1BCP - chains A and F of the 6 polymer chains in the assembly; structure by X-ray diffraction, 2.70 A resolution.

# Chain A
Name: Pertussis toxin
From: Bordetella pertussis
Notes: EC 2.4.2.-
UniProtKB: P04977 (TOX1_BORPE); residues 1-235 here correspond to UniProt positions 35-269 (UniProt number = residue number + 34)
Sequence (235 residues; row label = number of the first residue in the row):
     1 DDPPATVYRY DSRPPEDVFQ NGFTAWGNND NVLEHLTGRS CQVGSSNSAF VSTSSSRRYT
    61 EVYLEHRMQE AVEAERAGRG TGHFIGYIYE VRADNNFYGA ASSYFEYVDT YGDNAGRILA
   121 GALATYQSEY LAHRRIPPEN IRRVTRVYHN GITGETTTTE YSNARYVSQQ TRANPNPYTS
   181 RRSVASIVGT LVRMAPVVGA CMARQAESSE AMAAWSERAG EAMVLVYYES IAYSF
Unresolved in the structure: 1, 211-220
Cystine bridges: Cys41-Cys201
What the authors report for this chain:
  - conformationally variable residues: Tyr233 to Phe235

# Chain F
Name: Pertussis toxin
From: Bordetella pertussis
Notes: EC 2.4.2.-
UniProtKB: P04981 (TOX5_BORPE); residues 1-99 here correspond to UniProt positions 35-133 (UniProt number = residue number + 34)
Sequence (99 residues; numbered 1 to 99; the number before each row is that of its first residue):
     1 GLPTHLYKNF TVQELALKLK GKNQEFCLTA FMSGRSLVRA CLSDAGHEHD TWFDTMLGFA
    61 ISAYALKSRI ALTVEDSPYP GTPGDLLELQ ICPLNGYCE
Unresolved in the structure: 1
Cystine bridges: Cys27-Cys41, Cys92-Cys98
Small-molecule neighbours: ATP (adenosine-5'-triphosphate): Asp54, Thr55, Gly58, Phe59, Ser62, Leu66, Ile91

# Chain A / chain F interface
Residue-residue contacts (14):
  Glu70(A) with Asn95(F)
  Glu73(A) with Pro93(F)
  Arg76(A) with Glu99(F), salt bridge
  Arg79(A) with Tyr97(F)
  Arg193(A) with Asn95(F), hydrogen bond
  Met194(A) with Leu66(F), hydrophobic; Leu94(F), hydrophobic; Asn95(F), hydrogen bond (backbone-side chain)
  Glu221(A) with Arg69(F), salt bridge; Tyr97(F), hydrogen bond
  Val224(A) with Leu66(F); Lys67(F)
  Leu225(A) with Lys67(F), hydrogen bond (backbone-side chain)
  Val226(A) with Ala65(F)
Interface residues without a listed pair, chain A (14 interface residues in all): Ala77, Ala195, Ile231, Phe235
Interface residues without a listed pair, chain F (14 interface residues in all): Asn9, Gly58, Ile61, Ser62, Cys98

# In short
The chain A/chain F interface involves 14 residues from each chain, with 4 hydrogen bonds and 2 salt bridges.
Polar pairs include Arg76(A)-Glu99(F), Glu221(A)-Arg69(F) and Arg193(A)-Asn95(F). Ligands of chain F: ATP. The
paper reports conformational variability at Tyr233(A).
Here chain A is Pertussis toxin and chain F is Pertussis toxin, both from Bordetella pertussis. Entry 1BCP
(Binary complex of pertussis toxin and ATP) was determined by X-ray diffraction.
